6PH6 - chains A and T of the 4 polymer chains in the assembly; structure by X-ray diffraction, 2.60 A resolution.

# Chain A
Molecule: DNA polymerase beta
Organism: Homo sapiens
Notes: EC 2.7.7.7, 4.2.99.-; fragment: DNA Polymerase Beta
Reference sequence: P06746 (DPOLB_HUMAN); residue numbers follow UniProt; this construct covers 1-335
Chain sequence (335 residues; row label = number of the first residue in the row):
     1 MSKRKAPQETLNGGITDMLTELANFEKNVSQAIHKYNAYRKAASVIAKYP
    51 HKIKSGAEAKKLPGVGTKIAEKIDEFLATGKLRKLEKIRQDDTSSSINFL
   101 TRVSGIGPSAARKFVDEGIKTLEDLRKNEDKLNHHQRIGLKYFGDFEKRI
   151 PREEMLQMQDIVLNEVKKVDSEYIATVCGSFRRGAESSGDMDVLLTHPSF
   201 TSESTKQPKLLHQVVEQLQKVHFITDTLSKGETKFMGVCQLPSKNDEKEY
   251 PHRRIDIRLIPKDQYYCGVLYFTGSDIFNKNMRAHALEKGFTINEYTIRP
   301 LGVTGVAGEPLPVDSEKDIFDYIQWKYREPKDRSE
Not modelled in the structure: 1-9
Swiss-Prot annotation at these positions:
  - region: Arg183 to Asp192 (DNA-binding)
  - active site: Lys72 (Nucleophile)
  - binding site (K(+)): Lys60, Leu62, Val65, Thr101, Val103, Ile106
  - binding site (Na(+)): Lys60, Leu62, Val65, Thr101, Val103, Ile106
  - binding site (dATP): Arg149, Ser180, Arg183, Gly189, Asp190
  - binding site (dCTP): Arg149, Ser180, Arg183, Gly189, Asp190
  - binding site (dGTP): Arg149, Ser180, Arg183, Gly189, Asp190, Asp192
  - binding site (dTTP): Arg149, Ser180, Arg183, Gly189, Asp190
  - binding site (Mg(2+)): Asp190, Asp192, Asp256
  - modified residue: Lys72 (N6-acetyllysine), Arg83 (Omega-N-methylarginine), Arg152 (Omega-N-methylarginine)
  - cross-link (Glycyl lysine isopeptide (Lys-Gly)): Lys41 (interchain with G-Cter in ubiquitin), Lys61 (interchain with G-Cter in ubiquitin), Lys81 (interchain with G-Cter in ubiquitin)
  - natural variant: Leu22 (L22P: Found in a gastric cancer sample; uncertain significance), Tyr39 (Y39C: Found in a gastric cancer sample; uncertain significance), Gly118 (G118V: Decreased DNA-directed DNA polymerase activity), Arg137 (R137Q: Decreased function in base-excision repair), Arg149 (R149I: Decreased DNA-directed DNA polymerase activity), Asp160 (D160N: Found in a gastric cancer sample; uncertain significance), Cys239 (C239R: Found in a gastric cancer sample; uncertain significance), Lys289 (K289M: Found in a colon cancer sample; uncertain significance), Asn294 (N294D: Found in a gastric cancer sample; uncertain significance), Glu295 (E295K: Found in a gastric cancer sample; uncertain significance)
  - mutagenesis: Phe25 (F25W: No effect on 5'-dRP lyase activity. Decreased ssDNA binding), His34 (H34G: Decreased 5'-dRP lyase activity. Decreased ssDNA binding), Lys35 (K35A: Decreased 5'-dRP lyase activity. Decreased ssDNA binding. Loss of 5'-dRP lyase activity; when associated with A-68 and A-72. Decreased ssDNA binding; when associated with A-68 and A-72 ...), Tyr39 (Y39F: No effect on 5'-dRP lyase activity; Y39Q: Abolishes DNA polymerase and 5'-dRP lyase activity), Lys41 (K41R: Abolishes ubiquitination; when associated with R-61 and R-81), Lys60 (K60A: Decreased 5'-dRP lyase activity. Decreased ssDNA binding), Lys61 (K61R: Abolishes ubiquitination; when associated with R-41 and R-81), Lys68 (K68A: No effect on 5'-dRP lyase activity. Decreased ssDNA binding. Loss of 5'-dRP lyase activity; when associated with A-35 and A-72. Decreased ssDNA binding; when associated with A-35 and A-72 ...), Glu71 (E71Q: No effect on 5'-dRP lyase activity. No effect on structure shown by circular dichroism. No effect on ssDNA binding), Lys72 (K72A: Severely reduced 5'-dRP lyase activity. Does not affect ssDNA binding. Loss of 5'-dRP lyase activity; when associated with A-35 and A-68. Decreased ssDNA binding ...), Glu75 (E75A: Slightly decreased 5'-dRP lyase activity. Decreased ssDNA binding. No effect on structure shown by circular dichroism), Lys81 (K81R: Abolishes ubiquitination; when associated with R-41 and R-61), 5 further mutagenesis entries in UniProt

# Chain T
Molecule: 16-nt DNA strand
Sequence (16 nucleotides; row label = number of the first residue in the row):
     1 CCGACGGCGCATCAGC

# How chain A and chain T interact
Residue-residue contacts (27):
  His34(A) with DC5(T), stacking on the base
  Ser229(A) with DC10(T), phosphate contact; DA11(T), phosphate contact
  Lys230(A) with DC10(T), hydrogen bond to the phosphate; DA11(T), hydrogen bond to the phosphate
  Gly231(A) with DC10(T), phosphate contact
  Glu232(A) with DC10(T), hydrogen bond to the phosphate
  Thr233(A) with DG9(T), hydrogen bond to the phosphate; DC10(T), hydrogen bond to the phosphate
  Lys234(A) with DG9(T), hydrogen bond to the base; DC10(T), hydrogen bond to the phosphate
  Arg258(A) with DG9(T), sugar contact
  Asn279(A) with DG6(T), base contact
  Lys280(A) with DG6(T), salt bridge to the phosphate
  Arg283(A) with DG6(T), sugar contact; DG7(T), hydrogen bond to the sugar
  Ala284(A) with DG6(T), sugar contact
  Leu287(A) with DC5(T), phosphate contact; DG6(T), phosphate contact; DG7(T), phosphate contact
  Thr292(A) with DG7(T), hydrogen bond to the phosphate
  Ile293(A) with DG7(T), sugar contact
  Asn294(A) with DG7(T), phosphate contact; DC8(T), hydrogen bond to the phosphate
  Glu295(A) with DC8(T), sugar contact
  Tyr296(A) with DC8(T), phosphate contact; DG9(T), hydrogen bond to the phosphate
Other interface residues (no listed pair), chain A (21 interface residues in all): Asn133, His134, Tyr271
Other interface residues (no listed pair), chain T (8 interface residues in all): DT12

# Overview
21 residues of chain A and 8 residues of chain T are in contact; the contacts include 11 hydrogen bonds, 1
salt bridge and 1 aromatic stacking contact. Polar contacts include Lys234(A)-DG9(T), Arg283(A)-DG7(T) and
Lys230(A)-DC10(T).
Here chain A is DNA polymerase beta (Homo sapiens) and chain T is a 16-nt DNA strand. Entry 6PH6 (Ternary
complex crystal structure of DNA polymerase Beta with 2nt-gap with dCTP bound downstream) was determined by
X-ray diffraction together with 6PH5 from the same study.
